Entry 3NJV (X-ray diffraction, 2.40 A resolution); this record covers chain A.

# Chain A
Molecule: Rhamnogalacturonase B
From: Aspergillus aculeatus
Notes: EC 4.2.2.10; fragment: Rhamnogalacturonan Lyase, residues 20-527
UniProt: Q00019 (RHGB_ASPAC); residues 1-508 here correspond to UniProt positions 20-527 (UniProt number = residue number + 19)
Amino-acid sequence (508 residues; row label = number of the first residue in the row):
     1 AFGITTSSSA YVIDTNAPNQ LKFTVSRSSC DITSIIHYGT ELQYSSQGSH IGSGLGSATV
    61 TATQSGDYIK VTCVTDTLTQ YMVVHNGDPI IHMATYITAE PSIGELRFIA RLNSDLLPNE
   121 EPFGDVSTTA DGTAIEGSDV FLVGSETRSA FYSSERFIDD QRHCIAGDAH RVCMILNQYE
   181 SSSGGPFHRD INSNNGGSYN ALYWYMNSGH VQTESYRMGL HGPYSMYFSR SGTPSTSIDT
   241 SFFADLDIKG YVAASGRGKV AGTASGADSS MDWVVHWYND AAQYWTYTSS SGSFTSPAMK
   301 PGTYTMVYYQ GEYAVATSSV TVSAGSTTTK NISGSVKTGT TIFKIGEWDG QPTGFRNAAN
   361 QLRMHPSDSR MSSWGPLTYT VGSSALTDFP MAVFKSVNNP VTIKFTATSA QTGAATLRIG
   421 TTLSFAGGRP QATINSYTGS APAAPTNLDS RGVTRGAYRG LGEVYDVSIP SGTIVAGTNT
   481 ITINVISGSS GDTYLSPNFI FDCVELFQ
Disulfide bonds: Cys30-Cys73, Cys164-Cys173
Sequence notes: engineered mutation Ala150 (Lys169 in Q00019)
Swiss-Prot annotation at these positions:
  - glycosylation: Asn331 (N-linked (GlcNAc...) asparagine)

# Overview
Chain A is Rhamnogalacturonase B (Aspergillus aculeatus); the structure, Rhamnogalacturonan lyase from
Aspergillus aculeatus K150A substrate complex, was determined by X-ray diffraction together with 3NJX and 2XHN
from the same study.
